8DGS - chains A and E of the 5 polymer chains in the assembly; structure by electron microscopy, 4.30 A resolution (low resolution: residue-level contacts below are approximate; hydrogen-bond / salt-bridge calls are withheld).

== Chain A ==
Molecule: Serine/threonine-protein kinase B-raf
Organism: Homo sapiens
Notes: EC 2.7.11.1
UniProt: P15056 (BRAF_HUMAN); residues 1-766 here = UniProt positions 1-766
Chain sequence (805 residues; numbered -26 to 778; the number before each row is that of its first residue; numbers below 1 keep their minus sign (Met-26 is residue -26)):
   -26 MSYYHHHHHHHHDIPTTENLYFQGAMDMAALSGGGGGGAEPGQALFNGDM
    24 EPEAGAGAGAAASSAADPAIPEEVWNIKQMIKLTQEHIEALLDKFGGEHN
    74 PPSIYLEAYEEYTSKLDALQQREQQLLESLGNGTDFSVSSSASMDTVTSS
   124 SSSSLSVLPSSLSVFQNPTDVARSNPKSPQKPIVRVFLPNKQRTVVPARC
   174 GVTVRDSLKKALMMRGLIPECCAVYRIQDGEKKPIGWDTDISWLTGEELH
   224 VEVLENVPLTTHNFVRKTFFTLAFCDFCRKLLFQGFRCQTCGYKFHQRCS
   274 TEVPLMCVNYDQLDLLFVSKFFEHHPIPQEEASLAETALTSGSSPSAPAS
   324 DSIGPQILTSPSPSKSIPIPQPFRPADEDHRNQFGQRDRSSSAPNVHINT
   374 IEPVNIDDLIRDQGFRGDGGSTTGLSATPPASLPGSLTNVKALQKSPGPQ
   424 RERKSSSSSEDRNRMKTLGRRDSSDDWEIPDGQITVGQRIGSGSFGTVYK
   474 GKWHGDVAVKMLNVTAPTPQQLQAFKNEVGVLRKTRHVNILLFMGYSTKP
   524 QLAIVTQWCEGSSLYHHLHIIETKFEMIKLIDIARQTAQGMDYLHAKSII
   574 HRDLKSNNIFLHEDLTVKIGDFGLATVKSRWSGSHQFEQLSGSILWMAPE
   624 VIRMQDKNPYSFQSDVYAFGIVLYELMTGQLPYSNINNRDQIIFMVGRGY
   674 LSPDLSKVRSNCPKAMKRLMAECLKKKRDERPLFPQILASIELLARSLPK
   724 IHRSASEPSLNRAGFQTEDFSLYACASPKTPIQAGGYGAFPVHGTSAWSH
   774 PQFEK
Not modelled in the structure: -26 to 154, 202-203, 283-359, 371-448, 739-778
Sequence notes: expression tag (-26 to 0, 767-778)
Modified residues: Ser365 (phosphoserine; SEP); Ser729 (phosphoserine; SEP)
Ion coordination: Zn2+ site 1: His235, Cys261, Cys264, Cys280; Zn2+ site 2: Cys248, Cys251, His269, Cys272
Ligand contacts: ATP-gamma-S (AGS; phosphothiophosphoric acid-adenylate ester): Gly466, Ser467, Phe468, Val471, Ala481, Lys483, Leu514, Gln530, Trp531, Cys532, Lys578, Asn580, Asn581, Phe583, Asp594
Curated features (UniProtKB/Swiss-Prot):
  - zinc finger: Thr234 to Cys280 (Phorbol-ester/DAG-type)
  - active site: Asp576 (Proton acceptor)
  - binding site (Zn(2+)): His235, Cys248, Cys251, Cys261, Cys264, His269, Cys272, Cys280
  - binding site (ATP): Ile463 to Val471, Lys483
  - site (Breakpoint for translocation to form KIAA1549-BRAF fusion protein): Asp380, Asp381, Met438, Lys439
  - modified residue: Ala2 (N-acetylalanine), Ser151 (Phosphoserine), Ser333 (Phosphoserine), Ser365 (Phosphoserine), Thr373 (Phosphothreonine), Thr396 (Phosphothreonine), Ser399 (Phosphoserine), Thr401 (Phosphothreonine), Ser446 (Phosphoserine), Ser447 (Phosphoserine), Arg671 (Omega-N-methylarginine), Ser729 (Phosphoserine), Ser750 (Phosphoserine), Thr753 (Phosphothreonine)
  - cross-link: Lys578 (Glycyl lysine isopeptide (Lys-Gly) (interchain with G-Cter in ubiquitin))
  - natural variant: Thr241 (T241M: In NS7; T241P: In CFC1 and LPRD3; T241R: In NS7), Thr244 (T244P: In CFC1), Leu245 (L245F: In CFC1), Ala246 (A246P: In CFC1), Gln257 (Q257R: In CFC1), Gln262 (Q262K: In CFC1), Glu275 (E275K: In CFC1), Arg462 (R462I: In CRC), Ile463 (I463S: In CRC), Gly464 (G464E: In CRC; G464V: In a colorectal cancer cell line), Gly466 (G466A: In melanoma; G466E: In melanoma; G466V: In LNCR), Ser467 (S467A: In CFC1), 19 further natural variant entries in UniProt
  - mutagenesis: Met53 (M53D: Reduces interaction with KSR1 and MAP2K1 and thus phosphorylation of MAP2K1), Lys88 (K88E: Reduces interaction with KSR1 and MAP2K1 and thus phosphorylation of MAP2K1), Lys483 (K483S: Reduces kinase activity with MAP2K1), Arg509 (R509H: Loss of MAP2K1-mediated-BRAF-KSR1 dimerization), Lys578 (K578R: Blocks EGF-induced ubiquitination and ERK activation), Ile666 (I666R: No effect on MAP2K1-mediated-BRAF-KSR1 dimerization, however loss of BRAF-mediated phosphorylation of MAP2K1), Arg671 (R671K: Increased kinase activity and stability in response to EGF treatment)
Reported in the primary citation:
  - post-translational modification sites: Ser151 (citing earlier work)

== Chain E ==
Molecule: GTPase KRas isoform X2
Organism: Homo sapiens
UniProt: A0A6P5IP77 (A0A6P5IP77_PHACI); residue numbers follow UniProt; this construct covers 1-169
Chain sequence (191 residues; numbered -21 to 169; the number before each row is that of its first residue; numbers below 1 keep their minus sign (Met-21 is residue -21)):
   -21 MHHHHHHGSLVPRSENLYFQGSMTEYKLVVVGAGGVGKSALTIQLIQNHF
    29 VDEYDPTIEDSYRKQVVIDGETCLLDILDTAGQEEYSAMRDQYMRTGEGF
    79 LCVFAINNTKSFEDIHHYREQIKRVKDSEDVPMVLVGNKCDLPSRTVDTK
   129 QAQDLARSYGIPFIETSAKTRQGVDDAFYTLVREIRKHKEK
Not modelled in the structure: -21 to 0, 168-169
Sequence notes: initiating methionine (-21); expression tag (-20 to 0)
Ion coordination: Mg2+: Ser17, Thr35 (together with GMP-PNP)
Ligand contacts: GMP-PNP (GNP; phosphoaminophosphonic acid-guanylate ester): Ala11, Gly12, Gly13, Val14, Gly15, Lys16, Ser17, Ala18, Phe28, Val29, Asp30, Glu31, Tyr32, Asp33, Pro34, Thr35, Thr58, Ala59, Gly60, Gln61, Asn116, Lys117, Asp119, Leu120, Ser145, Ala146, Lys147

== Interface between chain A and chain E ==
Residue-residue contacts (22; chain A residue first):
  Ile156(A) with Ile36(E)
  Asn163(A) with Arg41(E)
  Gln165(A) with Ser39(E); Tyr40(E); Arg41(E)
  Arg166(A) with Glu37(E); Asp38(E); Ser39(E); Tyr71(E)
  Thr167(A) with Glu37(E); Asp38(E)
  Val168(A) with Ile36(E); Glu37(E)
  Lys183(A) with Glu31(E)
  Met186(A) with Gln25(E)
  Met187(A) with Ile21(E); Ile24(E); Gln25(E)
  Arg188(A) with Asp38(E); Ser39(E); Tyr40(E)
  Gly189(A) with Gln25(E)
Also at the interface, not in a pair above, chain A (12 interface residues in all): Lys164
Also at the interface, not in a pair above, chain E (12 interface residues in all): Asp33

== In short ==
The chain A/chain E interface involves 12 residues from each chain. Ligands of chain A: ATP-gamma-S. Bound to
chain E: GMP-PNP. Curated annotation (UniProt) lists active-site residue Asp576(A), 8 Zn2+-binding residues,
10 ATP-binding residues and 7 mutagenesis sites on chain A. The paper reports a modification site at
Ser151(A).
Chain A is Serine/threonine-protein kinase B-raf and chain E is GTPase KRas isoform X2, both from Homo
sapiens; the structure, Cryo-EM structure of a RAS/RAF complex (state 1), was determined by electron
microscopy together with 8DGT from the same study.
